Entry 2EYN (X-ray diffraction, 1.80 A resolution); this record covers chain A.

== Chain A ==
Protein: Alpha-actinin 1
Source organism: Homo sapiens
Notes: fragment: CH domain (residues 30-253)
UniProtKB: P12814 (ACTN1_HUMAN); residue numbers follow UniProt; this construct covers 30-253
Chain sequence (234 residues; numbered 26 to 259; the number before each row is that of its first residue):
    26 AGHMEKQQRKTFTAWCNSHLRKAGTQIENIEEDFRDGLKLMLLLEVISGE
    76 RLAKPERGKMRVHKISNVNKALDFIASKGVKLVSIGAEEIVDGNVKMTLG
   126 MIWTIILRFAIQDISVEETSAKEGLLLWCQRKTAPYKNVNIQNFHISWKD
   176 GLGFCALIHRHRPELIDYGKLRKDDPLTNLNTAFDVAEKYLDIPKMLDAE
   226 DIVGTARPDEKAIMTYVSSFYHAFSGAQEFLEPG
Unresolved in the structure: 81-83, 108-109
Construct notes: cloning artifact (26-29, 254-259)
Curated features (UniProtKB/Swiss-Prot):
  - modified residue (N6-acetyllysine): Lys95, Lys195
  - natural variant: Gln32 (Q32K: In BDPLT15), Arg46 (R46Q: In BDPLT15), Val105 (V105I: In BDPLT15), Glu225 (E225K: In BDPLT15)

== Summary ==
Chain A is Alpha-actinin 1 (Homo sapiens); the structure, Crystal structure of the actin-binding domain of
human alpha-actinin 1 at 1.8 Angstrom resolution, was determined by X-ray diffraction together with 2EYI from
the same study.
